5ZEB - chains O and A of the 56 polymer chains in the assembly; structure by electron microscopy, 3.40 A resolution.

# Chain O
Protein: 50S ribosomal protein L17
From: Mycobacterium smegmatis str. MC2 155
Reference sequence: A0QSL9 (RL17_MYCS2); numbering as in UniProt (aligned over 1-199)
Chain sequence (199 residues; each row starts with the number of its first residue):
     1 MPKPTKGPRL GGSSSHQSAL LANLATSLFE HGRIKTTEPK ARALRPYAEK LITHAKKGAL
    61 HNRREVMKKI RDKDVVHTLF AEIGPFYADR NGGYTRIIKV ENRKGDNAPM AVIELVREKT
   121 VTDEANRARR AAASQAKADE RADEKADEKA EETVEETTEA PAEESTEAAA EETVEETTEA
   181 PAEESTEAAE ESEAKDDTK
Disordered / not traced: 1, 119-199

# Chain A
Molecule: 23S rRNA
From: Mycobacterium smegmatis str. MC2 155
Sequence (3120 nucleotides; each row starts with the number of its first residue):
     1 UAAGUGUUUA AGGGCGCAUG GUGGAUGCCU UGGCACUGGG AGCCGAUGAA GGACGUAGGA
    61 GGCUGCGAUA AGCCUCGGGG AGCUGUCAAC CGAGCGUUGA UCCGAGGAUG UCCGAAUGGG
   121 GAAACCCGGC ACGAGUGAUG UCGUGUCACC AGGCGCUGAA UAUAUAGGCG UCUGGGGGGA
   181 ACGCGGGGAA GUGAAACAUC UCAGUACCCG UAGGAAGAGA AAACAAAAUG UGAUUCCGUG
   241 AGUAGUGGCG AGCGAAAGCG GAGGAUGGCU AAACCGUAUG CAUGUGAUAC CGGGUAGGGG
   301 UUGUGUGUGC GGGGUUGUGG GACCUAUCUU UCCGGCUCUA CCUGGCUGGA GGGCAGUGAG
   361 AAAAUGUUGU GGUUAGCGGA AAUGGCUUGG GAUGGCCUGC CGUAGACGGU GAGAGCCCGG
   421 UACGUGAAAA CCCGACGUCU GUCUUGAUGG UGUUCCCGAG UAGCAGCGGG CCCGUGGAAU
   481 CUGCUGUGAA UCUGCCGGGA CCACCCGGUA AGCCUGAAUA CUUCCCAGUG ACCGAUAGCG
   541 GAUUAGUACC GUGAGGGAAU GGUGAAAAGU ACCCCGGGAG GGGAGUGAAA GAGUACCUGA
   601 AACCGUGCGC UUACAAUCCG UCAGAGCCCU CGACGUGUCG UGGGGUGAUG GCGUGCCUUU
   661 UGAAGAAUGA GCCUGCGAGU CAGGGACAUG UCGCGAGGUU AACCCGGGUG GGGUAGCCGC
   721 AGCGAAAGCG AGUCUGAAUA GGGCGUAUCC ACACAAGAGU GUGUGGUGUA GUGGUGUGUU
   781 CUGGACCCGA AGCGGAGUGA UCUACCCAUG GCCAGGGUGA AGCGCGGGUA AGACCGCGUG
   841 GAGGCCCGAA CCCACUUAGG UUGAAGACUG AGGGGAUGAG CUGUGGGUAG GGGUGAAAGG
   901 CCAAUCAAAC UCCGUGAUAG CUGGUUCUCC CCGAAAUGCA UUUAGGUGCA GCGUCGCAUG
   961 UUUCUUGCCG GAGGUAGAGC UACUGGAUGG CCGAUGGGCC CCACAGGGUU ACUGACGUCA
  1021 GCCAAACUCC GAAUGCCGGU AAGUCCAAGA GUGCGGCAGU GAGACGGCGG GGGAUAAGCU
  1081 CCGUGCGUCG AGAGGGAAAC AGCCCAGAUC GCCGGCUAAG GCCCCUAAGC GUGUGCUAAG
  1141 UGGAAAAGGA UGUGCAGUCG CGAAGACAAC CAGGAGGUUG GCUUAGAAGC AGCCACCCUU
  1201 GAAAGAGUGC GUAAUAGCUC ACUGGUCAAG UGAUUGUGCG CCGAUAAUGU AGCGGGGCUC
  1261 AAGCACACCG CCGAAGCCGC GGCAGCCAAC GUGUUGGCUG GGUAGGGGAG CGUCCUGCAU
  1321 CCGGUGAAGC CGCCGAGUGA UCGAGUGGUG GAGGGUGUGG GAGUGAGAAU GCAGGCAUGA
  1381 GUAGCGAUUA GGCAAGUGAG AACCUUGCCC GCCGAAAGAC CAAGGGUUCC UGGGCCAGGC
  1441 CAGUCCGCCC AGGGUGAGUC GGGACCUAAG GCGAGGCCGA CAGGCGUAGU CGAUGGACAA
  1501 CGGGUUGAUA UUCCCGUACC CGUGUAUGUG CGUCCAUGAU GAAUCAGCGG UACUAACCAU
  1561 CCAAAACCAC CGUGACCGCA CCUUUCGGGG UGUGGCGUUG GUGGGGCUGC AUGGGACCUU
  1621 CGUUGGUAGU AGUCAAGCGA UGGGGUGACG CAGGAAGGUA GCCGUACCGG UCAGUGGUAA
  1681 UACCGGGGUA AGCCUGUAGG GAGUCAGAUA GGUAAAUCCG UCUGGCAUAU AUCCUGAGAG
  1741 GUGAUGCAUA GCCGAGUGAG GCGAAUUCGG UGAUCCUAUG CUGCCGAGAA AAGCCUCUAG
  1801 CGAGGACAUA CACGGCCCGU ACCCCAAACC AACACAGGUG GUCAGGUAGA GAAUACUAAG
  1861 GCGUACGAGU GAACUAUGGU UAAGGAACUC GGCAAAAUGC CCCCGUAACU UCGGGAGAAG
  1921 GGGGACCCAC AUGGCGUGUA AGCCUUUACG GCCCAAGCGU GAGUGGGUGG CACAAACCAG
  1981 UGAGAAGCGA CUGUUUACUA AAAACACAGG UCCGUGCGAA GUCGCAAGAC GAUGUAUACG
  2041 GACUGACGCC UGCCCGGUGC UGGAAGGUUA AGAGGACCCG UUAACUCCCU UUGGGGGUGA
  2101 AGCGGAGAAU UUAAGCCCCA GUAAACGGCG GUGGUAACUA UAACCAUCCU AAGGUAGCGA
  2161 AAUUCCUUGU CGGGUAAGUU CCGACCUGCA CGAAUGGCGU AACGACUUCU CAACUGUCUC
  2221 AACCAUAGAC UCGGCGAAAU UGCACUACGA GUAAAGAUGC UCGUUACGCG CGGCAGGACG
  2281 AAAAGACCCC GGGACCUUCA CUACAACUUG GUAUUGGUGC UCGAUACGGU UUGUGUAGGA
  2341 UAGGUGGGAG ACUGUGAAGC UCACACGCCA GUGUGGGUGG AGUCGUUGUU GAAAUACCAC
  2401 UCUGAUCGUA UUGGGCCUCU AACCUCGGAC CGUAUAUCCG GUUCAGGGAC AGUGCCUGGU
  2461 GGGUAGUUUA ACUGGGGCGG UUGCCUCCUA AAAUGUAACG GAGGCGCCCA AAGGUUCCCU
  2521 CAACCUGGAC GGCAAUCAGG UGUUGAGUGU AAGUGCACAA GGGAGCUUGA CUGCGAGACG
  2581 GACAUGUCGA GCAGGGACGA AAGUCGGGAC UAGUGAUCCG GCACCUCUGA GUGGAAGGGG
  2641 UGUCGCUCAA CGGAUAAAAG GUACCCCGGG GAUAACAGGC UGAUCUUCCC CAAGAGUCCA
  2701 UAUCGACGGG AUGGUUUGGC ACCUCGAUGU CGGCUCGUCG CAUCCUGGGG CUGGAGCAGG
  2761 UCCCAAGGGU UGGGCUGUUC GCCCAUUAAA GCGGCACGCG AGCUGGGUUU AGAACGUCGU
  2821 GAGACAGUUC GGUCUCUAUC CGCCGCGCGC GUCAGAAGCU UGAGGAAACC UGUCCCUAGU
  2881 ACGAGAGGAC CGGGACGGAC GAACCUCUGG UAUACCAGUU GUCCCACCAG GGGCACGGCU
  2941 GGAUAGCCAC GUUCGGACAG GAUAACCGCU GAAAGCAUCU AAGCGGGAAA CCUCUUCCAA
  3001 GACCAGGCUU CUCACCCUCU AGGAGGGAUA AGGCCCCCCG CAGACCACGG GAUUGAUAGA
  3061 CCAGACCUGG AAGCCUAGUA AUAGGUGCAG GGAACUGGCA CUAACCGGCC GAAAACUUAC
Disordered / not traced: 1, 340-344, 634-637, 1004-1005, 1756-1757, 1946-1948, 3120
Covalently attached groups: covalent link A1565-G1606, A1566-G1606, G1578-G1592; covalent link U1573-C1596

# How chain O and chain A interact
Contacting residue pairs - 116 pairs, chain O then chain A:
  Pro2(O) with A2914(A), sugar contact; A3060(A), phosphate contact; G3092(A), phosphate contact; A3093(A), phosphate contact
  Lys3(O) with A2914(A), base contact; G3059(A), salt bridge to the phosphate; A3093(A), sugar contact
  Pro4(O) with A2914(A), base contact; A3093(A), sugar contact; A3094(A), base contact
  Thr5(O) with A2914(A), hydrogen bond to the base
  Lys6(O) with G1871(A), phosphate contact; C3041(A), salt bridge to the phosphate; A3042(A), base contact; G3043(A), hydrogen bond to the base
  Gly7(O) with G1871(A), hydrogen bond to the sugar; A2225(A), phosphate contact
  Pro8(O) with U1870(A), base contact; U2226(A), phosphate contact
  Arg9(O) with A2225(A), salt bridge to the phosphate; U2226(A), hydrogen bond to the phosphate; U2913(A), sugar contact; A2914(A), salt bridge to the phosphate
  Leu10(O) with G1869(A), phosphate contact
  Ser14(O) with A2225(A), hydrogen bond to the phosphate; U2913(A), hydrogen bond to the sugar
  His16(O) with A1390(A), hydrogen bond to the sugar; G1391(A), sugar contact
  Ala19(O) with A1390(A), base contact; C1410(A), sugar contact
  Leu21(O) with A2914(A), base contact
  Asn23(O) with G1391(A), base contact; C1409(A), hydrogen bond to the sugar; C1410(A), hydrogen bond to the sugar
  Leu24(O) with G1392(A), sugar contact
  Ser27(O) with C1393(A), sugar contact
  His31(O) with C1393(A), sugar contact; A1394(A), sugar contact
  Ile34(O) with C1393(A), sugar contact
  Lys35(O) with C1393(A), phosphate contact; A1394(A), phosphate contact
  Thr36(O) with C1393(A), phosphate contact
  Thr37(O) with A1868(A), phosphate contact; G1869(A), phosphate contact
  Pro39(O) with G1869(A), phosphate contact; U1870(A), phosphate contact
  Lys40(O) with G1392(A), sugar contact; G1869(A), phosphate contact
  Ala43(O) with A2914(A), base contact
  Arg45(O) with U3102(A), hydrogen bond to the base
  Glu49(O) with A3060(A), sugar contact
  Lys50(O) with A3060(A), salt bridge to the phosphate; C3061(A), salt bridge to the phosphate; A3093(A), salt bridge to the phosphate
  Thr53(O) with A3060(A), phosphate contact; C3061(A), hydrogen bond to the phosphate
  His54(O) with G3092(A), salt bridge to the phosphate
  Lys57(O) with C3062(A), salt bridge to the phosphate
  Leu60(O) with U1675(A), phosphate contact; G1676(A), phosphate contact; A3072(A), sugar contact
  His61(O) with A3071(A), hydrogen bond to the base; A3072(A), sugar contact; G3090(A), hydrogen bond to the sugar; G3091(A), sugar contact
  Arg63(O) with U1675(A), sugar contact
  Arg64(O) with U1675(A), hydrogen bond to the base; A2929(A), base contact; G2930(A), hydrogen bond to the sugar; A3072(A), phosphate contact; G3073(A), salt bridge to the phosphate
  Met67(O) with U1675(A), base contact; G2931(A), sugar contact
  Lys68(O) with G2931(A), sugar contact; G2932(A), sugar contact
  Arg71(O) with G2932(A), sugar contact; G2933(A), salt bridge to the phosphate
  Asp72(O) with C1409(A), phosphate contact
  Lys73(O) with A1673(A), phosphate contact; G1674(A), salt bridge to the phosphate; U1675(A), base contact; C2925(A), sugar contact; A2926(A), salt bridge to the phosphate
  Asp74(O) with G1674(A), hydrogen bond to the base
  His77(O) with G1674(A), hydrogen bond to the sugar
  Thr78(O) with G1674(A), base contact
  Arg90(O) with C3101(A), hydrogen bond to the sugar; U3102(A), salt bridge to the phosphate
  Asn91(O) with A3060(A), base contact; C3061(A), hydrogen bond to the sugar; C3101(A), base contact
  Gly92(O) with A3060(A), sugar contact; C3061(A), sugar contact; C3101(A), hydrogen bond to the sugar
  Gly93(O) with G3059(A), base contact; A3060(A), hydrogen bond to the sugar; C3101(A), hydrogen bond to the sugar; U3102(A), sugar contact
  Tyr94(O) with A3060(A), sugar contact
  Thr95(O) with U3102(A), hydrogen bond to the sugar
  Arg96(O) with U3102(A), sugar contact; A3103(A), phosphate contact
  Lys99(O) with C3037(A), salt bridge to the phosphate; C3038(A), phosphate contact
  Arg103(O) with A1402(A), hydrogen bond to the sugar; A1868(A), sugar contact
  Lys104(O) with G1400(A), sugar contact; A1402(A), hydrogen bond to the phosphate
  Gly105(O) with G2233(A), hydrogen bond to the sugar
  Asp106(O) with A1402(A), base contact; G1867(A), hydrogen bond to the sugar; A1868(A), sugar contact; G2233(A), base contact
  Asn107(O) with G2233(A), hydrogen bond to the sugar
  Ala108(O) with A1868(A), sugar contact
  Pro109(O) with A1868(A), sugar contact
Other interface residues (no listed pair), chain O (69 interface residues in all): Gly12, Ser13, Ser15, Gln17, Ser18, Leu20, Arg42, Pro46, Tyr47, Glu65, Ile97, Val116
Other interface residues (no listed pair), chain A (56 interface residues in all): A1401, A2227, G2234, C2934, C3039, G3040

# In short
The interface between chain O and chain A involves 69 residues on one side and 56 on the other, with 28
hydrogen bonds and 15 salt bridges. Polar pairs include Thr5(O)-A2914(A), Lys6(O)-G3043(A) and
Arg45(O)-U3102(A).
Chain O is 50S ribosomal protein L17 and chain A is 23S rRNA, both from Mycobacterium smegmatis str. MC2 155;
the structure, M. Smegmatis P/P state 70S ribosome structure, was determined by electron microscopy together
with 5ZEP, 5ZET, 5ZEU and 5ZEY from the same study.
